Entry 8AAG (electron microscopy, 10.00 A resolution (very low resolution: no residue pairs are listed; an interface is given only as per-side residue counts)); this record covers chains I and A of the 11 polymer chains in the assembly.

# Chain I
Molecule: DNA/RNA
Source organism: synthetic construct
Sequence (198 nucleotides; numbered -99 to 98; the number before each row is that of its first residue; numbers below 1 keep their minus sign (DA-99 is residue -99)):
   -99 AACTACGTAATATTGGCCAGCTAGGATATCACAATCCCGGTGCCGAGGCC
   -49 GCTCAATTGGTCGTAGACAGCTCTAGCACCGCTTAAACGCACGTACGGAA
     1 TCCGTACGTGCGTTTAAGCGGTGCTAGAGCTGTCTACGACCAATTGAGCG
    51 GCCTCGGCACCGGGATTGTGATATCCTAGCTGGCCAATATTACGTAGT
Disordered / not traced: -99 to -93, 93-98

# Chain A
Name: Histone H3.2
Source organism: Homo sapiens
Chain sequence (136 residues; numbered 0 to 135; the number before each row is that of its first residue; numbering starts at 0):
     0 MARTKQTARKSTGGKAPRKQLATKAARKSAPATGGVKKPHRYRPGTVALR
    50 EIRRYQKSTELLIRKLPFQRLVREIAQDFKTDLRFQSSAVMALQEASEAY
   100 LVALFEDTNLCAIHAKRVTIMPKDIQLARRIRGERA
Disordered / not traced: 0-37

# Interface between chain I and chain A
At this resolution (10 A) residue pairs are not listed: 11 residues of chain I and 15 of chain A lie at the interface.

# In short
11 residues of chain I face 15 of chain A across their interface.
Chain I is DNA/RNA (synthetic construct) and chain A is Histone H3.2 (Homo sapiens); the structure, H1-bound
palindromic nucleosome, state 1, was determined by electron microscopy.
